PDB entry 4DV1 | X-ray diffraction, 3.85 A resolution | chains A and N of the 21 polymer chains in the assembly

# Chain A
Molecule: 16S rRNA
Organism: Thermus thermophilus
Sequence (1522 nucleotides; numbered 0 to 1544 plus 19 insertion-coded residues; 42 numbers in that range are skipped by the numbering (no residue carries them; nothing is unmodelled there); the number before each row is that of its first residue; a row labelled like 190A-190L holds insertion residues (190A, then the next letters in order); numbering starts at 0):
     0 UUUGUUGGAG AGUUUGAUCC GGGCUCAGGG UGAACGCUGG CGGCGUGCCU AAGACAUGCA
    60 AGUCGUGCGG G
    73 CCGCGGGGUU UU
    88 ACUCCG
    95 UGGUC
   101 AGCGGCGGAC GGGUGAGUAA CGCGUGGGU
  129A G
   130 ACCUACCCGG AAGAGGGGGA CAACCCGGGG AAACUCGGGC UAAUCCCCCA UGUGGACCCG
   190 C
190A-190L CCCUUGGGGUGU
   191 GUCCAAAGGG CUUU
   216 GCCCGCUUCC GGAUGGGCCC GCGUCCCAUC AGCUAGUUGG UGGGGUAAUG GCCCACCAAG
   276 GCGACGACGG GUAGCCGGUC UGAGAGGAUG GCCGGCCACA GGGGCACUGA GACACGGGCC
   336 CCACUCCUAC GGGAGGCAGC AGUUAGGAAU CUUCCGCAAU GGGCGCAAGC CUGACGGAGC
   396 GACGCCGCUU GGAGGAAGAA GCCCUUCGGG GUGUAAACUC CUGAA
   442 CCCGGGACGA AACCCCCGAC GA
   474 GGGGACUGAC GGUACCGGG
   494 GUAAUAGCGC CGGCCAACUC CGUGCCAGCA GCCGCGGUAA UACGGAGGGC GCGAGCGUUA
   554 CCCGGAUUCA CUGGGCGUAA AGGGCGUGUA GGCGGCCUGG GGCGUCCCAU GUGAAAGACC
   614 ACGGCUCAAC CGUGGGGGAG CGUGGGAUAC GCUCAGGCUA GACGGUGGGA GAGGGUGGUG
   674 GAAUUCCCGG AGUAGCGGUG AAAUGCGCAG AUACCGGGAG GAACGCCGAU GGCGAAGGCA
   734 GCCACCUGGU CCACCCGUGA CGCUGAGGCG CGAAAGCGUG GGGAGCAAAC CGGAUUAGAU
   794 ACCCGGGUAG UCCACGCCCU AAACGAUGCG CGCUAGGUCU CUGGGUCU
   848 CCUGGGGGCC GAAGCUAACG CGUUAAGCGC GCCGCCUGGG GAGUACGGCC GCAAGGCUGA
   908 AACUCAAAGG AAUUGACGGG GGCCCGCACA AGCGGUGGAG CAUGUGGUUU AAUUCGAAGX
   968 AACGCGAAGA ACCUUACCAG GCCUUGACAU GCUAGG
 1003A G
  1004 AACCCGGGUG AAAGCCUGGG GUGCCCC
1030A-1030D GCGA
  1031 GGGGAGCCCU AGCACAGGUG CUGCAUGGCC GUCGUCAGCU CGUGCCGUGA GGUGUUGGGU
  1091 UAAGUCCCGC AACGAGCGCA ACCCCCGCCG UUAGUUGCCA GCGGUUCGGC CGGGCACUCU
  1151 AACGGGACUG CCCGCGAAA
  1171 GCGGGAGGAA GGAGGGGACG ACGUCUGGUC AGCAUGGCCC UUACGGCCUG GGCGACACAC
  1231 GUGCUACAAU GCCCACUACA AAGCGAUGCC ACCCGGCAAC GGGGAGCUAA UCGCAAAAAG
  1291 GUGGGCCCAG UUCGGAUUGG GGUCUGCAAC CCGACCCCAU GAAGCCGGAA UCGCUAGUAA
  1351 UCGCGGAUCA G
 1361A C
  1362 CAUGCCGCGG UGAAUACGUU CCCGGGCCUU GUACACACXG CCXGUXACGC CAUGGGAGCG
  1422 GGCUCUACCC GAAGUCGCCG GG
  1446 AGCCUACGGG
  1459 CAGGCGCCGA GGGUAGGGCC CGUGACUGGG GCGAAGUCGU AACAAGGUAG CUGUACCGGA
  1519 AGGUGCGGCU GGAUCCACUC CUUUCU
Not modelled in the structure: 0-4, 1534-1538
Differences from the reference sequence: engineered mutation G20 (U666 in M26923.1); conflict C1534 (A2157 in M26923.1), A1535 (C2158 in M26923.1)
Modified / non-standard residues: PSU (pseudouridine-5'-monophosphate) at position 516, 7MG (7N-methyl-8-hydroguanosine-5'-monophosphate) at position 527, M2G (N2-dimethylguanosine-5'-monophosphate) at position 966, 5MC (5-methylcytidine-5'-monophosphate) at position 967, 2MG (2N-methylguanosine-5'-monophosphate) at position 1207, 5MC (5-methylcytidine-5'-monophosphate) at position 1400, 4OC (4n,o2'-methylcytidine-5'-monophosphate) at position 1402, 5MC (5-methylcytidine-5'-monophosphate) at position 1404, 5MC (5-methylcytidine-5'-monophosphate) at position 1407, UR3 (3-methyluridine-5'-monophoshate) at position 1498, MA6 (6N-dimethyladenosine-5'-monophoshate) at position 1518, MA6 (6N-dimethyladenosine-5'-monophoshate) at position 1519, PSU (pseudouridine-5'-monophosphate) at position 1540, PSU (pseudouridine-5'-monophosphate) at position 1541
Bound ions: Mg2+ site 1 near U5 (its only coordinating residue here); Mg2+ site 2 near G6 (its only coordinating residue here); Mg2+ site 3 near G21 (its only coordinating residue here); Mg2+ site 4: C48, G115; Mg2+ site 5 near A53 (its only coordinating residue here); Mg2+ site 6: C58, A59, U387; Mg2+ site 7 near G105 (its only coordinating residue here); Mg2+ site 8 near G107 (its only coordinating residue here); Mg2+ site 9: A109, G331; Mg2+ site 10 near A109 (its only coordinating residue here); Mg2+ site 11 near G111 (its only coordinating residue here); Mg2+ site 12: G117, G289; 91 more Mg2+ sites not listed
Ligand contacts: streptomycin (SRY): U12, U14, C526, 7MG_527, C912, A913, A914, A915, C1490, G1491

# Chain N
Protein: ribosomal protein S14
Organism: Thermus thermophilus
Reference sequence: Q5SHQ1 (RS14Z_THET8); residue numbers follow UniProt; this construct covers 1-61
Amino-acid sequence (61 residues; row label = number of the first residue in the row):
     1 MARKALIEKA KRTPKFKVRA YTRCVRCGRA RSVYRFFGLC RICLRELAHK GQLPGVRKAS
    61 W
Not modelled in the structure: 1
Bound ions: Zn2+: Cys-24, Cys-27, Cys-40, Cys-43

# Interface between chain A and chain N
Pairs across the interface - 66 pairs, chain A then chain N:
  G973(A) / Arg-29(N)  hydrogen bond to the sugar
  G973(A) / Arg-41(N)  hydrogen bond to the phosphate
  A974(A) / Arg-29(N)  salt bridge to the phosphate
  A974(A) / Arg-31(N)  base contact
  A974(A) / Ser-32(N)  hydrogen bond to the phosphate
  A974(A) / Arg-41(N)  salt bridge to the phosphate
  A975(A) / Ser-32(N)  sugar contact
  G976(A) / Arg-31(N)  phosphate contact
  G976(A) / Ser-32(N)  phosphate contact
  A977(A) / Arg-31(N)  phosphate contact
  C979(A) / Val-18(N)  base contact
  C979(A) / Arg-19(N)  hydrogen bond to the base
  C980(A) / Arg-19(N)  hydrogen bond to the sugar
  C980(A) / Tyr-21(N)  sugar contact
  U981(A) / Leu-6(N)  phosphate contact
  U981(A) / Glu-8(N)  phosphate contact
  U981(A) / Tyr-21(N)  sugar contact
  U981(A) / Ala-30(N)  sugar contact
  U982(A) / Ala-30(N)  phosphate contact
  U982(A) / Arg-31(N)  base contact
  A983(A) / Arg-3(N)  salt bridge to the phosphate
  A1015(A) / Lys-15(N)  hydrogen bond to the phosphate
  A1016(A) / Lys-15(N)  phosphate contact
  G1047(A) / Lys-4(N)  sugar contact
  G1048(A) / Arg-3(N)  phosphate contact
  G1048(A) / Lys-4(N)  phosphate contact
  U1049(A) / Arg-3(N)  hydrogen bond to the sugar
  C1059(A) / Arg-45(N)  hydrogen bond to the phosphate
  C1060(A) / Arg-45(N)  salt bridge to the phosphate
  C1113(A) / Arg-57(N)  sugar contact
  C1114(A) / Ser-60(N)  hydrogen bond to the sugar
  C1114(A) / Trp-61(N)  base contact
  C1115(A) / Ser-60(N)  sugar contact
  C1115(A) / Trp-61(N)  sugar contact
  G1186(A) / Trp-61(N)  base contact
  G1187(A) / Ser-60(N)  hydrogen bond to the base
  A1188(A) / Lys-58(N)  hydrogen bond to the phosphate
  C1189(A) / Lys-58(N)  salt bridge to the phosphate
  G1202(A) / Ala-2(N)  hydrogen bond to the phosphate
  G1202(A) / Arg-26(N)  base contact
  G1202(A) / Cys-27(N)  hydrogen bond to the sugar
  G1202(A) / Arg-29(N)  hydrogen bond to the sugar
  G1202(A) / Ile-42(N)  base contact
  G1202(A) / Glu-46(N)  hydrogen bond to the base
  C1203(A) / Ala-2(N)  hydrogen bond to the phosphate
  C1203(A) / Arg-26(N)  hydrogen bond to the sugar
  G1216(A) / Arg-3(N)  salt bridge to the phosphate
  G1216(A) / Ala-5(N)  phosphate contact
  C1217(A) / Ala-5(N)  phosphate contact
  C1217(A) / Glu-8(N)  phosphate contact
  U1219(A) / Lys-15(N)  salt bridge to the phosphate
  U1219(A) / Arg-19(N)  salt bridge to the phosphate
  G1316(A) / Val-18(N)  phosphate contact
  C1317(A) / Phe-16(N)  stacking on the base
  C1317(A) / Lys-17(N)  phosphate contact
  C1317(A) / Val-18(N)  phosphate contact
  C1317(A) / Arg-19(N)  base contact
  U1358(A) / Thr-22(N)  phosphate contact
  U1358(A) / Val-33(N)  phosphate contact
  U1358(A) / Tyr-34(N)  sugar contact
  U1358(A) / Arg-35(N)  salt bridge to the phosphate
  C1359(A) / Thr-22(N)  hydrogen bond to the phosphate
  C1359(A) / Arg-35(N)  base contact
  A1360(A) / Val-18(N)  base contact
  G1368(A) / Trp-61(N)  phosphate contact
  C1369(A) / Trp-61(N)  hydrogen bond to the phosphate
Interface residues without a listed pair, chain A (37 interface residues in all): C1218
Interface residues without a listed pair, chain N (34 interface residues in all): Arg-23, Phe-36, Cys-43, Ala-59

# In short
Chain A and chain N form an interface of 37 and 34 residues respectively; the contacts include 19 hydrogen
bonds, 9 salt bridges and 1 aromatic stacking contact. Among the polar pairs are C979(A)/Arg-19(N),
G1187(A)/Ser-60(N) and G1202(A)/Glu-46(N). Ligands of chain A: streptomycin.
Chain A is 16S rRNA and chain N is ribosomal protein S14, both from Thermus thermophilus; the structure,
Crystal structure of the Thermus thermophilus 30S ribosomal subunit with a 16S rRNA mutation, U20G, bound ...,
was determined by X-ray diffraction.
